1EAI - chains B and C of the 4 polymer chains in the assembly; structure by X-ray diffraction, 2.40 A resolution.

Chain B:
Name: Protein (ELASTASE)
Organism: Sus scrofa
Notes: EC 3.4.21.36
UniProtKB: P00772 (ELA1_PIG); the construct lacks a stretch of the UniProt sequence and is renumbered around it, so the offset changes along the chain: 16-36 = UniProt 27-47; 37-65 = UniProt 51-79; 66-99 = UniProt 81-114; 100-145 = UniProt 117-162; 5 more segments
Chain sequence (240 residues; each row starts with the number of its first residue; note: 1 number in that range is skipped by the numbering (no residue carries it; nothing is unmodelled there); a row labelled like 36A-36C holds insertion residues (36A, then the next letters in order)):
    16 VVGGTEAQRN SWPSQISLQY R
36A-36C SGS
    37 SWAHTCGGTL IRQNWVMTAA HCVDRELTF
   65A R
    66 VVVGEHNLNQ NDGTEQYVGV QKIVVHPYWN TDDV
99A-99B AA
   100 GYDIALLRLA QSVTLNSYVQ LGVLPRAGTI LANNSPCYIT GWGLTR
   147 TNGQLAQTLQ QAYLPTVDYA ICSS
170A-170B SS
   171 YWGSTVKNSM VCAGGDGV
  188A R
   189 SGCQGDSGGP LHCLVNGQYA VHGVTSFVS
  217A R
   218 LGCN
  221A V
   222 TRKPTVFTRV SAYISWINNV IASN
Disulfide bonds: Cys42-Cys58, Cys136-Cys201, Cys168-Cys182, Cys191-Cys220

Chain C:
Name: Protein (chymotrypsin/ELASTASE isoinhibitor 1)
Organism: Ascaris suum
UniProtKB: P07851 (ICE1_ASCSU); residues 1-61 here = UniProt positions 1-61
Chain sequence (61 residues; numbered 1 to 61; the number before each row is that of its first residue):
     1 GQESCGPNEV WTECTGCEMK CGPDENTPCP LMCRRPSCEC SPGRGMRRTN DGKCIPASQC
    61 P
Disulfide bonds: Cys5-Cys38, Cys14-Cys33, Cys17-Cys29, Cys21-Cys60, Cys40-Cys54
UniProt features mapped onto this chain:
  - site: Leu31, Met32 (Reactive bond)

Chain B / chain C interface:
Residue-residue contacts (10):
  Arg36(B) - Asp51(C)  hydrogen bond (side chain-backbone)
  Arg36(B) - Gly52(C)
  Arg36(B) - Lys53(C)
  Gly36B(B) - Ser4(C)
  Gly36B(B) - Gly6(C)
  Gly36B(B) - Glu9(C)
  Ser36C(B) - Ser4(C)  hydrogen bond (backbone-backbone)
  Ser36C(B) - Cys5(C)
  Ser36C(B) - Gly6(C)
  Thr64(B) - Asp51(C)

Overview:
The interface between chain B and chain C involves 4 residues on one side and 7 on the other, with 2 hydrogen
bonds. Polar pairs include Arg36(B)-Asp51(C) and Ser36C(B)-Ser4(C).
Chain B is Protein (ELASTASE) (Sus scrofa) and chain C is Protein (chymotrypsin/ELASTASE isoinhibitor 1)
(Ascaris suum); the structure, Complex of ascaris chymotrpsin/elastase inhibitor with porcine elastase, was
determined by X-ray diffraction.
